Entry 4KZL (X-ray diffraction, 2.00 A resolution); this record covers chains A and C.

Chain A:
Protein: Tankyrase-2
Source organism: Homo sapiens
Notes: EC 2.4.2.30; fragment: C-terminal fragment
UniProtKB: Q9H2K2 (TNKS2_HUMAN); numbering as in UniProt (aligned over 946-1113)
Chain sequence (191 residues; numbered 923 to 1113; the number before each row is that of its first residue):
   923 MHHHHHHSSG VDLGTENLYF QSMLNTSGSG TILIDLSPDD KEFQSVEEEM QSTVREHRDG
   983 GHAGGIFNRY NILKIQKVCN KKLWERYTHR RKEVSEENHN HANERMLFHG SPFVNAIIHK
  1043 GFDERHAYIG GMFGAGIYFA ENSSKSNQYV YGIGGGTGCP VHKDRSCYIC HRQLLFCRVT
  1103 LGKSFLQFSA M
Disordered / not traced: 923-951, 1113
Construct notes: expression tag (923-945)
Ion coordination: Zn2+: Cys-1081, His-1084, Cys-1089, Cys-1092
Small-molecule neighbours: 2-(4-fluorophenyl)-4H-chromen-4-one (20D): Phe-1030, His-1031, Gly-1032, Ser-1033, Pro-1034, Phe-1035, His-1048, Ala-1049, Tyr-1050, Tyr-1060, Phe-1061, Ala-1062, Lys-1067, Ser-1068, Tyr-1071, Ile-1075
Swiss-Prot annotation at these positions:
  - binding site (Zn(2+)): Cys-1081, His-1084, Cys-1089, Cys-1092
  - mutagenesis: Met-1054 (M1054V: Loss of activity)

Chain C:
Protein: Tankyrase-2
Source organism: Homo sapiens
Notes: EC 2.4.2.30; fragment: C-terminal fragment
UniProtKB: Q9H2K2 (TNKS2_HUMAN); residues 1114-1162 here = UniProt positions 1114-1162
Chain sequence (49 residues; row label = number of the first residue in the row):
  1114 KMAHSPPGHH SVTGRPSVNG LALAEYVIYR GEQAYPEYLI TYQIMRPEG
Disordered / not traced: 1114, 1162

Interface between chain A and chain C:
Contacting residue pairs (154; chain A residue first):
  Leu-958(A) / Tyr-1151(C)  hydrophobic
  Glu-964(A) / Tyr-1151(C)  hydrogen bond
  Val-968(A) / Tyr-1151(C)
  Val-968(A) / Ile-1153(C)  hydrophobic
  Met-972(A) / Tyr-1155(C)  hydrophobic
  Arg-977(A) / Asn-1132(C)
  Arg-977(A) / Leu-1134(C)
  Arg-977(A) / Ala-1135(C)
  Arg-980(A) / Val-1131(C)
  Gly-986(A) / Ile-1157(C)
  Ile-988(A) / Met-1158(C)
  Ile-988(A) / Pro-1160(C)
  Phe-989(A) / Ile-1157(C)  hydrophobic
  Phe-989(A) / Met-1158(C)
  Asn-990(A) / Pro-1160(C)
  Arg-991(A) / Met-1158(C)  hydrogen bond (backbone-backbone)
  Tyr-992(A) / Tyr-1155(C)  hydrophobic
  Tyr-992(A) / Gln-1156(C)
  Tyr-992(A) / Met-1158(C)
  Asn-993(A) / Tyr-1155(C)
  Asn-993(A) / Gln-1156(C)  hydrogen bond
  Asn-993(A) / Met-1158(C)
  Ile-994(A) / Thr-1154(C)
  Leu-995(A) / Thr-1154(C)  hydrogen bond (backbone-backbone)
  Leu-995(A) / Gln-1156(C)
  Lys-996(A) / Leu-1152(C)
  Lys-996(A) / Ile-1153(C)
  Lys-996(A) / Thr-1154(C)  hydrogen bond (backbone-backbone)
  Ile-997(A) / Leu-1152(C)
  Gln-998(A) / Glu-1150(C)
  Gln-998(A) / Tyr-1151(C)
  Gln-998(A) / Leu-1152(C)  hydrogen bond (backbone-backbone)
  Lys-999(A) / Glu-1150(C)
  Lys-999(A) / Tyr-1151(C)
  Val-1000(A) / Tyr-1148(C)  hydrogen bond (backbone-side chain)
  Val-1000(A) / Pro-1149(C)
  Val-1000(A) / Glu-1150(C)  hydrogen bond (backbone-backbone)
  Val-1000(A) / Leu-1152(C)
  Cys-1001(A) / Tyr-1148(C)
  Asn-1002(A) / Tyr-1148(C)  hydrogen bond (backbone-side chain)
  Leu-1005(A) / Tyr-1148(C)
  Trp-1006(A) / Tyr-1148(C)
  Trp-1006(A) / Glu-1150(C)
  Arg-1008(A) / Glu-1145(C)
  Tyr-1009(A) / Glu-1145(C)
  Tyr-1009(A) / Gln-1146(C)
  Tyr-1009(A) / Ala-1147(C)
  Tyr-1009(A) / Tyr-1148(C)  hydrophobic
  Arg-1012(A) / Arg-1143(C)
  Arg-1012(A) / Glu-1145(C)
  Arg-1012(A) / Gln-1146(C)  hydrogen bond
  Val-1016(A) / His-1123(C)
  Glu-1019(A) / His-1123(C)  salt bridge
  Arg-1027(A) / Tyr-1139(C)  hydrogen bond
  Leu-1029(A) / Tyr-1139(C)  hydrophobic
  Val-1036(A) / Leu-1152(C)  hydrophobic
  Phe-1044(A) / Gly-1144(C)
  Phe-1044(A) / Ala-1147(C)  hydrophobic
  Glu-1046(A) / Met-1115(C)
  Ala-1049(A) / Met-1115(C)  hydrophobic
  Phe-1055(A) / Gly-1127(C)
  Phe-1055(A) / Val-1140(C)  hydrophobic
  Phe-1055(A) / Tyr-1142(C)  hydrogen bond (backbone-side chain)
  Ala-1057(A) / Met-1115(C)
  Ala-1057(A) / Ala-1116(C)  hydrogen bond (backbone-backbone)
  Ala-1057(A) / Tyr-1142(C)
  Gly-1058(A) / Val-1140(C)
  Gly-1058(A) / Ile-1141(C)
  Gly-1058(A) / Tyr-1142(C)
  Ile-1059(A) / Met-1115(C)  hydrophobic
  Ile-1059(A) / Tyr-1139(C)
  Ile-1059(A) / Val-1140(C)
  Ile-1059(A) / Ile-1141(C)  hydrogen bond (backbone-backbone)
  Ile-1059(A) / Gly-1144(C)
  Tyr-1060(A) / Tyr-1139(C)
  Tyr-1060(A) / Val-1140(C)  hydrophobic
  Phe-1061(A) / Glu-1138(C)
  Phe-1061(A) / Tyr-1139(C)  hydrogen bond (backbone-backbone)
  Phe-1061(A) / Ile-1141(C)  hydrophobic
  Phe-1061(A) / Ala-1147(C)  hydrophobic
  Glu-1063(A) / Leu-1136(C)
  Glu-1063(A) / Ala-1137(C)  hydrogen bond (backbone-backbone)
  Glu-1063(A) / Tyr-1139(C)  hydrogen bond
  Asn-1064(A) / Ala-1135(C)
  Asn-1064(A) / Leu-1136(C)  hydrogen bond (side chain-backbone)
  Lys-1067(A) / Glu-1138(C)
  Asn-1069(A) / Tyr-1155(C)  hydrogen bond
  Asn-1069(A) / Ile-1157(C)
  Val-1072(A) / Tyr-1155(C)
  Ser-1088(A) / Ile-1157(C)
  Cys-1089(A) / Ile-1157(C)
  Tyr-1090(A) / Gln-1156(C)
  Tyr-1090(A) / Ile-1157(C)
  Tyr-1090(A) / Met-1158(C)
  Tyr-1090(A) / Arg-1159(C)
  Ile-1091(A) / Gln-1156(C)  hydrogen bond (backbone-side chain)
  Cys-1092(A) / Gln-1156(C)
  His-1093(A) / Tyr-1155(C)
  His-1093(A) / Gln-1156(C)
  Arg-1094(A) / Ile-1153(C)
  Arg-1094(A) / Thr-1154(C)
  Arg-1094(A) / Tyr-1155(C)  hydrogen bond (backbone-backbone)
  Arg-1094(A) / Ile-1157(C)
  Gln-1095(A) / Leu-1152(C)
  Gln-1095(A) / Ile-1153(C)
  Gln-1095(A) / Thr-1154(C)  hydrogen bond
  Gln-1095(A) / Tyr-1155(C)
  Leu-1096(A) / Tyr-1151(C)
  Leu-1096(A) / Leu-1152(C)
  Leu-1096(A) / Ile-1153(C)  hydrogen bond (backbone-backbone)
  Leu-1096(A) / Tyr-1155(C)
  Leu-1097(A) / Pro-1149(C)  hydrophobic
  Leu-1097(A) / Tyr-1151(C)
  Leu-1097(A) / Leu-1152(C)  hydrophobic
  Phe-1098(A) / Glu-1150(C)  hydrogen bond (backbone-backbone)
  Phe-1098(A) / Tyr-1151(C)  hydrogen bond (backbone-backbone)
  Phe-1098(A) / Ile-1153(C)  hydrophobic
  Cys-1099(A) / Tyr-1148(C)
  Cys-1099(A) / Pro-1149(C)  hydrophobic
  Arg-1100(A) / Ala-1147(C)
  Arg-1100(A) / Tyr-1148(C)  hydrogen bond (backbone-backbone)
  Arg-1100(A) / Glu-1150(C)  salt bridge
  Val-1101(A) / Ile-1141(C)  hydrophobic
  Val-1101(A) / Gln-1146(C)
  Thr-1102(A) / Ile-1141(C)
  Thr-1102(A) / Gln-1146(C)  hydrogen bond (backbone-backbone)
  Leu-1103(A) / His-1123(C)
  Leu-1103(A) / Ser-1124(C)  hydrogen bond (backbone-side chain)
  Leu-1103(A) / Tyr-1139(C)  hydrophobic
  Gly-1104(A) / His-1123(C)
  Lys-1105(A) / Gly-1121(C)
  Lys-1105(A) / His-1122(C)
  Lys-1105(A) / His-1123(C)  hydrogen bond (backbone-backbone)
  Lys-1105(A) / Ser-1124(C)
  Ser-1106(A) / His-1122(C)
  Ser-1106(A) / Ser-1124(C)  hydrogen bond
  Ser-1106(A) / Val-1125(C)
  Ser-1106(A) / Thr-1126(C)  hydrogen bond
  Phe-1107(A) / Pro-1119(C)  hydrophobic
  Phe-1107(A) / His-1122(C)
  Phe-1107(A) / Ser-1124(C)  hydrogen bond (backbone-backbone)
  Phe-1107(A) / Val-1125(C)
  Phe-1107(A) / Thr-1126(C)  hydrogen bond (backbone-backbone)
  Leu-1108(A) / Thr-1126(C)
  Leu-1108(A) / Arg-1128(C)
  Gln-1109(A) / Thr-1126(C)  hydrogen bond (backbone-backbone)
  Gln-1109(A) / Gly-1127(C)
  Gln-1109(A) / Arg-1128(C)  hydrogen bond (backbone-backbone)
  Phe-1110(A) / Arg-1128(C)
  Ser-1111(A) / Arg-1128(C)  hydrogen bond (backbone-backbone)
  Ser-1111(A) / Pro-1129(C)
  Ser-1111(A) / Ser-1130(C)  hydrogen bond (backbone-backbone)
  Ala-1112(A) / Ser-1130(C)
  Ala-1112(A) / Val-1131(C)  hydrophobic
Interface residues without a listed pair, chain A (82 interface residues in all): Leu-955, Thr-975, Glu-978, Gly-987, Asn-1020, Met-1028, Phe-1030, Ile-1039, Ile-1040, Asp-1045, Ala-1062
Interface residues without a listed pair, chain C (43 interface residues in all): Glu-1161

Summary:
82 residues of chain A face 43 of chain C across their interface, with 37 hydrogen bonds and 2 salt bridges.
Among the polar pairs are Glu-1019(A)/His-1123(C), Arg-1100(A)/Glu-1150(C) and Glu-964(A)/Tyr-1151(C). Bound
to chain A: 2-(4-fluorophenyl)-4H-chromen-4-one.
Chain A is Tankyrase-2 and chain C is Tankyrase-2, both from Homo sapiens; the structure, Crystal structure of
human tankyrase 2 in complex with 4'-fluoro flavone, was determined by X-ray diffraction (same publication as
4KZQ, 4KZU, 4L09, 4L0B, 4L0I, 4L0S and 10 further entries).
